PDB entry 4LKH | X-ray diffraction, 3.10 A resolution | chains A and B

Chain A:
Protein: hemagglutinin
Source organism: Influenza A virus
Chain sequence (316 residues; numbered 1 to 316; the number before each row is that of its first residue):
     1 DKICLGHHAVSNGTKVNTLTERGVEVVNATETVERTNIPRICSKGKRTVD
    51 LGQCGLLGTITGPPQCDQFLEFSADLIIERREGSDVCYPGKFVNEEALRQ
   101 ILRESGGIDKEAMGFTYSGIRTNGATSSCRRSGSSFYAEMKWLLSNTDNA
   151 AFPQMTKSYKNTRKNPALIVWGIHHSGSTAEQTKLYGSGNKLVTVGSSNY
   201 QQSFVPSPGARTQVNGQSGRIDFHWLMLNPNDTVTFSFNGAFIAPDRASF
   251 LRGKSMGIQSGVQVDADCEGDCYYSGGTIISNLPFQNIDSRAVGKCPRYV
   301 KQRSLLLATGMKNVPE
Disulfide bonds: Cys42-Cys268, Cys54-Cys66, Cys87-Cys129, Cys272-Cys296
Glycans and other covalent adducts: N-acetylglucosamine (NAG) linked to Asn28, Asn231
Small-molecule neighbours: N-acetyl-alpha-neuraminic acid (SIA): Tyr88, Gly124, Ala125, Thr126, Ser127, Trp142, Leu144, His174, Glu181, Leu185, Gln217

Chain B:
Protein: hemagglutinin
Source organism: Influenza A virus
Chain sequence (170 residues; row label = number of the first residue in the row):
   322 GLFGAIAGFIENGWEGLIDGWYGFRHQNAQGEGTAADYKSTQSAIDQITG
   372 KLNRLIEKTNQQFELIDNEFTEVEKQIGNVINWTRDSITEVWSYNAELLV
   422 AMENQHTIDLADSEMDKLYERVKRQLRENAEEDGTGCFEIFHKCDDDCMA
   472 SIRNNTYDHSKYREEAMQNR
Disulfide bonds: Cys465-Cys469
Glycans and other covalent adducts: N-acetylglucosamine (NAG) linked to Asn403

Interface between chain A and chain B:
Residue-residue contacts (127):
  Asp1(A) with Gln348(B), hydrogen bond (backbone-backbone); Asn349(B); Glu460(B); Ile461(B), hydrogen bond (backbone-backbone)
  Lys2(A) with His347(B); Gln348(B), hydrogen bond (backbone-backbone); Cys458(B); Phe459(B); Glu460(B), salt bridge; Ile461(B); Met470(B)
  Ile3(A) with Arg346(B); His347(B); Cys458(B); Phe459(B), hydrogen bond (backbone-backbone)
  Cys4(A) with Trp335(B); Phe345(B); Arg346(B), hydrogen bond (backbone-backbone); Gly457(B); Cys458(B), disulfide
  Leu5(A) with Trp335(B); Gly344(B); Tyr440(B), hydrophobic; Gly457(B), hydrogen bond (backbone-backbone)
  Gly6(A) with Trp335(B); Tyr343(B); Gly344(B), hydrogen bond (backbone-backbone); Met436(B)
  His7(A) with Ile327(B); Gly334(B); Trp335(B), hydrogen bond (backbone-backbone); Trp342(B)
  His8(A) with Trp335(B); Leu338(B); Gly341(B); Trp342(B), hydrogen bond (backbone-backbone)
  Ala9(A) with Trp335(B); Glu336(B)
  Ser11(A) with Glu336(B)
  Val16(A) with Asn425(B)
  Asn17(A) with Ala422(B); Asn425(B), hydrogen bond (backbone-side chain)
  Thr18(A) with Ala422(B); Gln426(B), hydrogen bond; Ile429(B)
  Leu19(A) with Ala422(B), hydrogen bond (backbone-backbone); Met423(B); Gln426(B), hydrogen bond (backbone-side chain)
  Thr20(A) with Gln426(B)
  Glu79(A) with Phe391(B)
  Arg80(A) with Phe391(B)
  Arg81(A) with Phe391(B)
  Glu95(A) with Thr392(B)
  Glu96(A) with Asp388(B); Asn389(B), hydrogen bond; Val394(B)
  Arg99(A) with Asn389(B)
  Gln100(A) with Ile387(B), hydrogen bond (side chain-backbone)
  Arg103(A) with Asn389(B)
  Met256(A) with Gln383(B); Glu385(B)
  Gly257(A) with Leu386(B)
  Gln259(A) with Asn389(B), hydrogen bond; Glu390(B), hydrogen bond (side chain-backbone); Phe391(B)
  Ser275(A) with Glu390(B), hydrogen bond
  Asn282(A) with Ile377(B); Glu378(B), hydrogen bond (backbone-backbone)
  Pro284(A) with Leu376(B)
  Phe285(A) with Ala417(B), hydrophobic; Leu420(B), hydrophobic
  Ser290(A) with Arg406(B)
  Arg291(A) with Leu386(B); Asp388(B), salt bridge; Asn389(B); Glu390(B), salt bridge; Arg406(B)
  Val293(A) with Phe384(B); Glu385(B); Leu386(B), hydrophobic
  Gly294(A) with Gln382(B); Gln383(B); Phe384(B), hydrogen bond (backbone-backbone)
  Lys295(A) with Thr380(B); Asn381(B); Gln383(B)
  Cys296(A) with Thr380(B)
  Arg298(A) with Thr380(B); Trp413(B)
  Tyr299(A) with Thr410(B); Trp413(B)
  Val300(A) with Trp413(B); Ser414(B); Ala417(B), hydrophobic
  Lys301(A) with Thr410(B); Glu411(B), salt bridge; Ser414(B), hydrogen bond (backbone-side chain)
  Gln302(A) with Ser414(B), hydrogen bond (side chain-backbone); Glu418(B), hydrogen bond
  Leu305(A) with Ala417(B), hydrophobic; Glu418(B)
  Leu306(A) with Val421(B); Asn425(B), hydrogen bond (backbone-side chain)
  Leu307(A) with Leu373(B), hydrophobic; Leu376(B), hydrophobic; Glu424(B); Asn425(B)
  Ala308(A) with Asn425(B), hydrogen bond (backbone-side chain); Thr428(B)
  Thr309(A) with Trp342(B); Ile369(B); Leu373(B)
  Gly310(A) with Trp342(B); Thr428(B)
  Met311(A) with Ile327(B), hydrophobic; Trp342(B), hydrophobic; Tyr343(B), hydrophobic; Ala432(B), hydrophobic
  Lys312(A) with Ile327(B)
  Val314(A) with Ala328(B); Glu332(B); Asn333(B); Gly334(B), hydrogen bond (backbone-backbone)
  Pro315(A) with Asn333(B); Glu336(B)
  Glu316(A) with Asn333(B), hydrogen bond; Glu336(B), hydrogen bond (backbone-side chain)
Interface residues without a listed pair, chain A (61 interface residues in all): Val10, Val24, Val26, Thr32, Glu104, Ser255, Ile258, Ser260, Leu283
Interface residues without a listed pair, chain B (67 interface residues in all): Ile331, Leu419, Leu439, Val443, Asp454, Ile473
Inter-chain disulfides: Cys4(A)-Cys458(B)

In short:
Chain A and chain B form an interface of 61 and 67 residues respectively, with 1 disulfide bond, 28 hydrogen
bonds and 4 salt bridges. Polar contacts include Lys2(A)-Glu460(B), Arg291(A)-Asp388(B) and
Arg291(A)-Glu390(B). Ligands of chain A: N-acetyl-alpha-neuraminic acid.
Chain A is hemagglutinin and chain B is hemagglutinin, both from Influenza A virus; the structure, The
structure of hemagglutinin from a avian-origin H7N9 influenza virus (A/Shanghai/1/2013) in complex with human
receptor ..., was determined by X-ray diffraction, deposited together with 4KOL, 4KOM, 4KON, 4LCX, 4LKG, 4LKI,
4LKJ and 4LKK.
